2GOL - chains A and B; structure by X-ray diffraction, 2.20 A resolution.

# Chain A
Molecule: Matrix protein p17 (MA)
Organism: Human immunodeficiency virus 1
Reference sequence: P12497 (POL_HV1N5); residues 2-132 here correspond to UniProt positions 1-131 (UniProt number = residue number - 1)
Chain sequence (133 residues; numbered 0 to 132; the number before each row is that of its first residue; numbering starts at 0):
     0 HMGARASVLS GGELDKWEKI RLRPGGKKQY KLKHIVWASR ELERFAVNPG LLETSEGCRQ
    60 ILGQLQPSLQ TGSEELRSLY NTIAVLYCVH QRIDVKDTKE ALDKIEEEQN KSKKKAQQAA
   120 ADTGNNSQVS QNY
Unresolved in the structure: 0-5, 108-132
Differences from the reference sequence: cloning artifact (0-1)
From the paper describing this entry:
  - conformationally variable residues: P66 to E74

# Chain B
Molecule: Capsid protein p24 (CA)
Organism: Human immunodeficiency virus 1
Notes: fragment: N-terminal Domain (residues 132-277)
Reference sequence: P12497 (POL_HV1N5); residues 133-278 here correspond to UniProt positions 132-277 (UniProt number = residue number - 1)
Chain sequence (146 residues; each row starts with the number of its first residue):
   133 PIVQNLQGQM VHQAISPRTL NAWVKVVEEK AFSPEVIPMF SALSEGATPQ DLNTMLNTVG
   193 GHQAAMQMLK ETINEEAAEW DRLHPVHAGP IAPGQMREPR GSDIAGTTST LQEQIGWMTH
   253 NPPIPVGEIY KRWIILGLNK IVRMYS
Unresolved in the structure: 133-143
From the paper describing this entry:
  - conformationally variable residues (order/disorder transition): P133 to Q145

# Interface between chain A and chain B
Contacting residue pairs (24; chain A residue first):
  E42(A) - G193(B)
  R43(A) - E160(B)
  F44(A) - V156(B)
  A45(A) - V156(B)
  A45(A) - V159(B)  hydrophobic
  A45(A) - E160(B)
  A45(A) - T190(B)
  A45(A) - V191(B)
  A45(A) - G192(B)  hydrogen bond (backbone-backbone)
  V46(A) - V156(B)  hydrophobic
  V46(A) - T190(B)
  V46(A) - G192(B)
  N47(A) - N189(B)  hydrogen bond (side chain-backbone)
  N47(A) - T190(B)  hydrogen bond (backbone-backbone)
  N47(A) - V191(B)
  N47(A) - G192(B)
  Q59(A) - T186(B)
  Q59(A) - T190(B)  hydrogen bond
  G62(A) - P149(B)
  Q63(A) - P149(B)
  Q63(A) - L152(B)
  Q63(A) - N153(B)  hydrogen bond (backbone-side chain)
  Q63(A) - T190(B)
  Q69(A) - R150(B)
Also at the interface, not in a pair above, chain A (13 interface residues in all): P48, L50, P66

# In short
The chain A/chain B interface involves 13 residues from each chain, with 5 hydrogen bonds. Polar pairs include
N47(A)-N189(B), Q59(A)-T190(B) and Q63(A)-N153(B). From the paper: conformational variability at P66(A) and
P133(B).
Here chain A is Matrix protein p17 (MA) and chain B is Capsid protein p24 (CA), both from Human
immunodeficiency virus 1. Entry 2GOL (Xray Structure of Gag278) was determined by X-ray diffraction (same
publication as 2GON).
